2J8U - chains A and E of the 5 polymer chains in the assembly; structure by X-ray diffraction, 2.88 A resolution.

# Chain A
Molecule: HLA class I histocompatibility antigen, A-2 alpha chain
Organism: Homo sapiens
Notes: fragment: ecto-domain, residues 25-299
Reference sequence: P01892 (1A02_HUMAN); residues 1-275 here correspond to UniProt positions 25-299 (UniProt number = residue number + 24)
Chain sequence (275 residues; numbered 1 to 275; the number before each row is that of its first residue):
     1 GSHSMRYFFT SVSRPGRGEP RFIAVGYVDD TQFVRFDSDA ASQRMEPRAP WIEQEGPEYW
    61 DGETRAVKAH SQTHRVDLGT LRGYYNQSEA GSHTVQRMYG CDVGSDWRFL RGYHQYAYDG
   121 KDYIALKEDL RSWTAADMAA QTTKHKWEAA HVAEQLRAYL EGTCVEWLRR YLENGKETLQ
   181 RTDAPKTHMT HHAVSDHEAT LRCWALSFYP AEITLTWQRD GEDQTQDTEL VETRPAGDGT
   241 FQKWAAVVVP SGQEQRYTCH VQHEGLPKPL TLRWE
Construct notes: engineered mutation A66 (Lys90 in P01892)
Cystine bridges: C101-C164, C203-C259
Reported in the primary citation:
  - mutagenesis - K66A: abolished signaling
  - mutagenesis - E166A: unchanged signaling

# Chain E
Molecule: Ahiii TCR alpha chain
Organism: Mus musculus
Notes: fragment: ectodomain
Chain sequence (194 residues; each row starts with the number of its first residue; note: 5 numbers in that range are skipped by the numbering (no residue carries them; nothing is unmodelled there); numbering starts at 0):
     0 MDSVTQTEGL VTLTEGLPVM LNCTYQSTYS PFLFWYVQHL NEAPKLLLKS FTDNKRPEHQ
    61 GFHATLHKSS SSFHLQKSSA QLSDSALYYC ALF
    96 LASSSFSKLV FGQGTSLSVV PNIQNPEPAV YQLK
   132 DPRSQDSTLC LFTDFDSQIN VPKTMESGTF ITDKTVLDMK AMDSKSNGAI AWSNQTSFTC
   192 QDIFKET
Cystine bridges: C22-C90, C141-C191
Reported in the primary citation:
  - conformationally variable residues (loop rearrangement): L96, A97, S98, S99, S100, S102

# Chain A / chain E interface
Residue-residue contacts (15):
  G62(A) with S100(E)
  A66(A) with S100(E)
  H151(A) with F50(E); T51(E)
  E154(A) with F31(E)
  Q155(A) with F31(E); F93(E); L96(E); A97(E), hydrogen bond (side chain-backbone)
  A158(A) with S29(E); S98(E)
  G162(A) with Y28(E)
  T163(A) with Y28(E); S98(E), hydrogen bond
  E166(A) with Y28(E), hydrogen bond
Other interface residues (no listed pair), chain A (12 interface residues in all): E63, A150, Y159
Other interface residues (no listed pair), chain E (11 interface residues in all): S102
From the paper, about this interface:
  - residue pairs: E63(A)-S100(E) (water-mediated contact)

# Overview
The interface between chain A and chain E involves 12 residues on one side and 11 on the other; the contacts
include 3 hydrogen bonds. Among the polar pairs are Q155(A)-A97(E), T163(A)-S98(E) and E166(A)-Y28(E). The
paper describes a water-mediated contact between E63(A) and S100(E). From the paper: K66A of chain A abolishes
signaling; conformational variability at L96(E), A97(E) and S98(E) among others.
Here chain A is HLA class I histocompatibility antigen, A-2 alpha chain (Homo sapiens) and chain E is Ahiii
TCR alpha chain (Mus musculus). Entry 2J8U (Large CDR3a loop alteration as a function of MHC mutation) was
determined by X-ray diffraction, deposited together with 2JCC and 2UWE.
